Entry 1W5C (X-ray diffraction, 3.20 A resolution); this record covers chains A and C of the 10 polymer chains in the assembly.

== Chain A ==
Molecule: Photosystem q(b) protein 1
Source organism: Thermosynechococcus elongatus
UniProtKB: P0A444 (PSBA1_THEEB); residues 1-360 here = UniProt positions 1-360
Sequence (360 residues; row label = number of the first residue in the row):
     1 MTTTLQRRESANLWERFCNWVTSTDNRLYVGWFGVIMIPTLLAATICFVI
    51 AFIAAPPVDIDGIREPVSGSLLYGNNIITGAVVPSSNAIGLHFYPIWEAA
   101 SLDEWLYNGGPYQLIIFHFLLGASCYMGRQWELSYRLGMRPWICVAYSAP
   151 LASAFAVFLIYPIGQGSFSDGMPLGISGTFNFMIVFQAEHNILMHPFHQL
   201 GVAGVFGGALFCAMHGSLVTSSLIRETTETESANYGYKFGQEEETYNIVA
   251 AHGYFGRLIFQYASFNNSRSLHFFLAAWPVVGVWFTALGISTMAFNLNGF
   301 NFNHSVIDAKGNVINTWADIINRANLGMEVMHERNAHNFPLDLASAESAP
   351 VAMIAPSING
Disordered / not traced: 1-7, 233-234, 342-360
Bound ions: Mn2+: Asp170, Glu333; chlorophyll a Mg near His198 (its only coordinating residue here); Fe2+: His215, His272 (shared with 2 residues of chain D)
Residues lining bound ligands:
  - chlorophyll a (CLA), molecule 1: Phe33, Ser124, Met127, Gly128, Trp131
  - chlorophyll a (CLA), molecule 2: Val35, Ile36, Pro39, Thr40, Phe93, Pro95, Ile96, Trp97, Gln113, Leu114, Phe117, His118, Leu121
  - chlorophyll a (CLA), molecule 3: Thr45, Phe48, Val157, Phe158, Met172, Ile176, Thr179, Phe180, Phe182, Met183
  - chlorophyll a (CLA), molecule 4: Phe119, Ala123, Tyr147, Pro150, Leu151, Ser153, Ala154, Val157, Phe182, Met183, Ile184, Phe186, Gln187, Ile192, Leu193, His198, Gly201, Val202, Val205, Phe206, Val283, Thr286, Ala287, Ile290
  - chlorophyll a (CLA), molecule 5: Gln199, Val202, Ala203
  - pheophytin a (PHO), molecule 1: Leu41, Ala44, Thr45, Phe48, Ile115, Phe119, Tyr126, Gln130, Ala146, Tyr147, Pro150, Phe158, Met172, Leu174, Gly175, Ile176, Val205, Pro279, Val280, Val283
  - pheophytin a (PHO), molecule 2: Phe206, Ala209, Leu210, Ala213, Met214, Leu258, Ile259

== Chain C ==
Molecule: Photosystem II CP43 protein
Source organism: Thermosynechococcus elongatus
UniProtKB: Q8DIF8 (Q8DIF8); numbering as in UniProt (aligned over 1-473)
Sequence (473 residues; each row starts with the number of its first residue):
     1 MKTLSSQKRYSPVVTLSSNSIFATNRDQESSGFAWWAGNARLINLSGKLL
    51 GAHVAHAGLIVFWAGAMTLFELAHFIPEKPMYEQGLILIPHIATLGWGVG
   101 PGGEVVDTFPFFVVGVVHLISSAVLGFGGVYHAIRGPETLEEYSSFFGYD
   151 WKDKNKMTTILGFHLIVLGIGALLLVAKAMFFGGLYDTWAPGGGDVRVIT
   201 NPTLDPRVIFGYLLKSPFGGEGWIVSVNNLEDVVGGHIWIGLICIAGGIW
   251 HILTTPFGWARRAFIWSGEAYLSYSLGALSMMGFIATCFVWFNNTVYPSE
   301 FYGPTGPEASQAQAMTFLIRDQKLGANVGSAQGPTGLGKYLMRSPTGEII
   351 FGGETMRFWDFRGPWLEPLRGPNGLDLNKIKNDIQPWQERRAAEYMTHAP
   401 LGSLNSVGGVATEINSVNFVSPRSWLATSHFVLAFFFLVGHLWHAGRARA
   451 AAAGFEKGIDRESEPVLSMPSLD
Disordered / not traced: 1-20, 459-473
Bound ions: chlorophyll a Mg (9 sites), coordinated by Asn39, His53, His56, His118, His237, His251, His430, His441, His444
Residues lining bound ligands:
  - chlorophyll a (CLA), molecule 1: Arg26, Asp27, Trp35, Gly38, Asn39, Arg41, Leu42, Lys48, Leu49, Gly51, Ala52, Ala55, His56, Leu59, Ala133
  - chlorophyll a (CLA), molecule 2: Phe33, Trp36, Ala37, Gly38, Asn39, Ala40, Ile43, Glu269, Leu272, Leu276, Phe436, Phe437, Val439, Gly440, Trp443, His444, Arg447
  - chlorophyll a (CLA), molecule 3: Asn39, Leu42, Ile43, Ala52, His53, His56, Gly268, Glu269, Tyr271, Leu272, Ser275, Leu276, Leu279
  - chlorophyll a (CLA), molecule 4: Leu50, His53, Val54, Ala57, Ser145, Ile160, Phe163, His164, Val167
  - chlorophyll a (CLA), molecule 5: Leu50, Val124, Phe127, Gly128, Tyr131, His132, Pro137, Ser145
  - chlorophyll a (CLA), molecule 6: His56, Leu59, Ile60, Phe437
  - chlorophyll a (CLA), molecule 7: Ile60, Val61, Ala64, Ile92, His118
  - chlorophyll a (CLA), molecule 8: Trp63, His91, Leu279, Ser280, Met282, Gly283, Ala286, Val290, Tyr297, Leu426, His430, Leu433, Ala434, Phe437
  - chlorophyll a (CLA), molecule 9: Trp63, Met67, Phe70, His74, Gly85, Ile87, Asn405, Phe419, Trp425, Leu426, Ser429, His430
  - chlorophyll a (CLA), molecule 10: Thr94, Leu95, Leu168, Gly171, Ala172, Leu175, Val233, His237, Ile240, Phe289, Val296, Tyr297
  - chlorophyll a (CLA), molecule 11: Lys154, Met157, Thr158, Ile160, Leu161, His164, Leu168, Ile240, Ile243, Cys244, Pro256, Phe264, Trp266, Tyr271, Tyr274, Ser275, Ala278, Leu279, Met282
  - chlorophyll a (CLA), molecule 12: Leu161, Ile243, Cys244, Gly247, Trp250, His251, Pro256, Phe257, Trp259, Ala260, Phe264
  - chlorophyll a (CLA), molecule 13: Ala263, Phe264, Ile265, Ser273, Tyr274, Gly277, Ala278, Leu438, His441, Leu442, Ala445, Arg449

== Interface between chain A and chain C ==
Pairs across the interface - 48 pairs, chain A then chain C:
  Gly62(A) with Met356(C)
  Ile63(A) with Thr335(C); Leu337(C), hydrophobic; Met356(C)
  Arg64(A) with Thr335(C); Leu337(C)
  Asn87(A) with Met356(C), hydrogen bond; Arg357(C)
  Leu91(A) with Gly219(C)
  His92(A) with Gly219(C); Trp359(C); Asp360(C), salt bridge
  Met127(A) with Leu442(C), hydrophobic
  Trp131(A) with Gly446(C)
  Tyr135(A) with Arg449(C); Ala453(C), hydrophobic; Phe455(C), hydrophobic
  Gly138(A) with Phe455(C)
  Pro141(A) with Gly446(C)
  Val145(A) with Val439(C), hydrophobic; Trp443(C), hydrophobic
  Ala152(A) with Phe435(C), hydrophobic
  Ile160(A) with Phe431(C), hydrophobic
  Ile163(A) with Phe292(C)
  Gly164(A) with Trp291(C), hydrogen bond (backbone-side chain)
  Gln165(A) with Phe358(C)
  Gly166(A) with Arg357(C)
  Trp284(A) with Phe435(C); Val439(C), hydrophobic
  Leu288(A) with Phe431(C), hydrophobic; Val432(C), hydrophobic; Phe436(C), hydrophobic
  Ser291(A) with Phe431(C)
  Thr292(A) with Thr428(C)
  Phe295(A) with Thr287(C); Trp291(C); Ser424(C); Ala427(C), hydrophobic; Phe431(C), hydrophobic
  Asn296(A) with Trp291(C); Ser424(C), hydrogen bond (backbone-side chain)
  Leu297(A) with Trp425(C), hydrophobic; Thr428(C)
  Asn298(A) with Ser403(C)
  Gly299(A) with Ser403(C)
  Asn322(A) with Thr412(C)
  Asn338(A) with Gln313(C)
  Phe339(A) with Gln313(C)
Other interface residues (no listed pair), chain A (39 interface residues in all): Ala88, Phe93, Met139, Arg140, Trp142, Ser148, Phe285, Asn303, Leu326
Other interface residues (no listed pair), chain C (40 interface residues in all): Phe218, Cys288, Glu354, Leu401, Ala411, Ile414, Val420, Arg447, Ala450, Glu456, Lys457

== Summary ==
Chain A and chain C form an interface of 39 and 40 residues respectively, with 3 hydrogen bonds and 1 salt
bridge. Among the polar pairs are His92(A)-Asp360(C), Asn87(A)-Met356(C) and Gly164(A)-Trp291(C). One
chlorophyll a molecule is bound between chain A and chain C.
Chain A is Photosystem q(b) protein 1 and chain C is Photosystem II CP43 protein, both from
Thermosynechococcus elongatus; the structure, Photosystem II from Thermosynechococcus elongatus, was
determined by X-ray diffraction.
